3ZKN - chains B and D of the 3 polymer chains in the assembly; structure by X-ray diffraction, 2.00 A resolution.

[Chain B]
Protein: Beta-secretase 2
From: Homo sapiens
Notes: EC 3.4.23.45; fragment: extracellular doman, residues 13-198
UniProtKB: Q9Y5Z0 (BACE2_HUMAN); residues 13-398 here correspond to UniProt positions 75-460 (UniProt number = residue number + 62)
Amino-acid sequence (386 residues; numbered 13 to 398; the number before each row is that of its first residue):
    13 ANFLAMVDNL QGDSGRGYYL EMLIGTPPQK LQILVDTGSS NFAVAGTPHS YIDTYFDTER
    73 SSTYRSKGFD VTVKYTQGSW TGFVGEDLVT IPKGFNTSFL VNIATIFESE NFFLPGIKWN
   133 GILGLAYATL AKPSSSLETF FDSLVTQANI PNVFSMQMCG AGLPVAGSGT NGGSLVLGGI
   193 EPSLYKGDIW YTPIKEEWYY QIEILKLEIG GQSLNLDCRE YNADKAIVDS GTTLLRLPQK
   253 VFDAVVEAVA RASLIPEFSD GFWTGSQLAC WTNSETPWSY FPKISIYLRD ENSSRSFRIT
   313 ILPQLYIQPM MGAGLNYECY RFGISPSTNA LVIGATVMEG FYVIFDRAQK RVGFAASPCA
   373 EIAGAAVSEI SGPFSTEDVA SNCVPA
Disordered / not traced: 13, 174-182, 398
Disulfide bonds: Cys-171/Cys-371, Cys-230/Cys-395, Cys-282/Cys-331
Small-molecule neighbours: WZV (5-(2,2,2-Trifluoro-ethoxy)-pyridine-2-carboxylic acid [3-((S)-2-amino-1,4-dimethyl-6-oxo-1,4,5,6-tetrahydro-pyrimidin-4-yl)-phenyl]-amide): Leu-46, Asp-48, Gly-50, Ser-51, Tyr-87, Gln-89, Asn-123, Phe-124, Leu-126, Trp-131, Ile-134, Asp-241, Gly-243, Thr-244
UniProt features mapped onto this chain:
  - active site: Asp-48, Asp-241
  - glycosylation (N-linked (GlcNAc...) asparagine): Asn-108, Asn-304

[Chain D]
Protein: Fab light chain
From: Mus musculus
Notes: antibody fragment or engineered binder
Amino-acid sequence (218 residues; row label = number of the first residue in the row):
     1 NIVLSQSPGS LAVSLGQRAT ISCRASKSVD TYGHSFIHWY QQKPGQPPNL LIHLASNLES
    61 GVPARFSGRG SGTDFTLTID PVEADDAATY YCQQNNEDPW TFGGGTKLEI KRADAAPTVS
   121 IFPPSSEQLT SGGASVVCFL NNFYPKDINV KWKIDGSERQ NGVLNSWTDQ DSKDSTYSMS
   181 STLTLTKDEY ERHNSYTCEA THKTSTSPIV KSFNRNEC
Disordered / not traced: 218
Disulfide bonds: Cys-23/Cys-92, Cys-138/Cys-198

[Chain B / chain D interface]
Residue-residue contacts (32):
  Asp-255(B) / Ser-71(D)
  Val-258(B) / Gly-33(D)
  Ala-262(B) / His-34(D)
  Ala-262(B) / Asn-57(D)  hydrogen bond (backbone-side chain)
  Arg-263(B) / Asn-57(D)
  Ser-265(B) / His-34(D)  hydrogen bond
  Ile-267(B) / His-34(D)
  Phe-270(B) / Phe-36(D)  hydrophobic
  Phe-270(B) / Asn-95(D)
  Phe-270(B) / Trp-100(D)  hydrophobic
  Trp-275(B) / Asp-98(D)
  Trp-275(B) / Trp-100(D)  hydrogen bond (backbone-side chain)
  Thr-276(B) / Asn-95(D)
  Thr-276(B) / Asn-96(D)
  Thr-276(B) / Glu-97(D)
  Thr-276(B) / Asp-98(D)
  Gly-277(B) / Thr-31(D)  hydrogen bond (backbone-side chain)
  Gly-277(B) / Phe-36(D)
  Gly-277(B) / Asn-95(D)  hydrogen bond (backbone-backbone)
  Gly-277(B) / Asn-96(D)
  Ser-278(B) / Thr-31(D)
  Ser-278(B) / Asn-96(D)  hydrogen bond (side chain-backbone)
  Ser-278(B) / Glu-97(D)
  Leu-280(B) / Tyr-32(D)  hydrogen bond (backbone-side chain)
  Ala-281(B) / Tyr-32(D)  hydrogen bond (backbone-side chain)
  Trp-283(B) / Tyr-32(D)  hydrogen bond
  Pro-289(B) / Tyr-32(D)  hydrophobic
  Phe-293(B) / Tyr-32(D)  hydrophobic
  Phe-293(B) / His-34(D)
  Tyr-332(B) / Tyr-32(D)
  Phe-334(B) / Tyr-32(D)
  Phe-334(B) / Gly-33(D)
Also at the interface, not in a pair above, chain B (23 interface residues in all): Gln-251, Phe-254, Glu-259, Val-261, Ile-319
Also at the interface, not in a pair above, chain D (15 interface residues in all): Ser-56, Gly-68, Arg-69

[Summary]
The interface between chain B and chain D involves 23 residues on one side and 15 on the other; the contacts
include 9 hydrogen bonds. Polar pairs include Ala-262(B)/Asn-57(D), Ser-265(B)/His-34(D) and
Trp-275(B)/Trp-100(D). Ligands of chain B: compound WZV.
Chain B is Beta-secretase 2 (Homo sapiens) and chain D is Fab light chain (Mus musculus); the structure, BACE2
fab inhibitor complex, was determined by X-ray diffraction (same publication as 3ZKM, 3ZKS, 3ZKX, 3ZL7, 4BEL
and 4BFB).
